PDB entry 5FM8 | X-ray diffraction, 2.05 A resolution | chain A

[Chain A]
Protein: Myomesin-1
Source organism: Homo sapiens
Notes: fragment: my4 extended at its c-terminus
UniProtKB: P52179 (MYOM1_HUMAN); residues 510-618 here = UniProt positions 510-618
Amino-acid sequence (112 residues; row label = number of the first residue in the row):
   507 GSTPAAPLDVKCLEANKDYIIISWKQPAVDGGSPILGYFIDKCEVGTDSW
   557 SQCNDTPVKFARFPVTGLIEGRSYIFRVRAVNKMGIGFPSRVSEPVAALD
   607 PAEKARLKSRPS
Not modelled in the structure: 507, 609-618
Differences from the reference sequence: cloning artifact (507-509)
Ion coordination: Ni2+: Ser508 (shared with 1 residue of chain C)
Reported in the primary citation:
  - conformationally variable residues (order/disorder transition): Glu609 to Ser618

[Overview]
From the paper: conformational variability at Glu609.
Chain A is Myomesin-1 (Homo sapiens); the structure, Structure of the C-terminally extended domain My4 of
human myomesin (space group P65), was determined by X-ray diffraction together with 5FM4 and 5FM5 from the
same study.
